5AV9 - chains G and J of the 10 polymer chains in the assembly; structure by X-ray diffraction, 2.20 A resolution.

== Chain G ==
Molecule: Histone H2A type 1-B/E
Organism: Homo sapiens
UniProtKB: P04908 (H2A1B_HUMAN); residues 0-129 here correspond to UniProt positions 1-130 (UniProt number = residue number + 1)
Sequence (133 residues; row label = number of the first residue in the row; numbers below 1 keep their minus sign (Gly-3 is residue -3)):
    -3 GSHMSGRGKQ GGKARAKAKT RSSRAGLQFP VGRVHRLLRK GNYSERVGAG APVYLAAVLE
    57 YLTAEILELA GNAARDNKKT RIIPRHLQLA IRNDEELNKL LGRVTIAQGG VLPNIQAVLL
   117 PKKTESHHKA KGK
Not modelled in the structure: -3 to 13, 119-129
Differences from the reference sequence: expression tag (-3 to -1)
Swiss-Prot annotation at these positions:
  - modified residue: Ser1 (N-acetylserine), Arg3 (Citrulline), Lys5 (N6-(2-hydroxyisobutyryl)lysine), Lys9 (N6-(2-hydroxyisobutyryl)lysine), Lys13 (N6-(beta-hydroxybutyryl)lysine), Lys36 (N6-(2-hydroxyisobutyryl)lysine), Lys74 (N6-(2-hydroxyisobutyryl)lysine), Lys75 (N6-(2-hydroxyisobutyryl)lysine), Lys95 (N6-(2-hydroxyisobutyryl)lysine), Gln104 (N5-methylglutamine), Lys118 (N6-(2-hydroxyisobutyryl)lysine), Lys119 (N6-crotonyllysine), Thr120 (Phosphothreonine), Lys125 (N6-crotonyllysine)
  - cross-link (Glycyl lysine isopeptide (Lys-Gly)): Lys13 (interchain with G-Cter in ubiquitin), Lys15 (interchain with G-Cter in ubiquitin), Lys119 (interchain with G-Cter in ubiquitin)

== Chain J ==
Molecule: 147-nt DNA strand
Sequence (147 nucleotides; each row starts with the number of its first residue; numbers below 1 keep their minus sign (DA-73 is residue -73)):
   -73 ATCAATATCC ACCTGCAGAT ACTACCAAAA GTGTATTTGG AAACTGCTCC ATCAAAAGGC
   -13 ATGTTCAGCT GGATTCCAGC TGAACATGCC TTTTGATGGA GCAGTTTCCA AATACACTTT
    47 TGGTAGTATC TGCAGGTGGA TATTGAT
Metal / ion sites: Mn2+ site 1: DG-35, DG-34; Mn2+ site 2 near DG-3 (its only coordinating residue here); Mn2+ site 3 near DG5 (its only coordinating residue here); Mn2+ site 4 near DG27 (its only coordinating residue here); Mn2+ site 5 near DG48 (its only coordinating residue here); Mn2+ site 6 near DG61 (its only coordinating residue here)

== Interface between chain G and chain J ==
Contacting residue pairs (14; chain G residue first):
  Ala14(G) with DG-43(J), phosphate contact; DT-42(J), phosphate contact
  Lys15(G) with DG-43(J), phosphate contact; DT-42(J), hydrogen bond to the phosphate
  Thr16(G) with DG-43(J), phosphate contact
  Arg17(G) with DG-43(J), salt bridge to the phosphate
  Arg20(G) with DT-42(J), salt bridge to the phosphate
  Gly28(G) with DA-44(J), phosphate contact
  Arg29(G) with DA-44(J), phosphate contact
  Arg32(G) with DA-45(J), sugar contact; DA-44(J), salt bridge to the phosphate
  Arg42(G) with DT-36(J), sugar contact; DG-35(J), sugar contact
  Arg77(G) with DA-55(J), sugar contact
Interface residues without a listed pair, chain G (11 interface residues in all): Glu41

== Summary ==
The interface between chain G and chain J involves 11 residues on one side and 7 on the other, with 1 hydrogen
bond and 3 salt bridges. Polar contacts include Lys15(G)-DT-42(J), Arg17(G)-DG-43(J) and Arg20(G)-DT-42(J).
DG-35(J) and DG-34(J) form the Mn2+ site 1.
Chain G is Histone H2A type 1-B/E (Homo sapiens) and chain J is a 147-nt DNA strand; the structure, human
nucleosome core particle, was determined by X-ray diffraction (same publication as 5AV5, 5AV6, 5AV8, 5AVB and
5AVC).
